PDB entry 6GCO | X-ray diffraction, 3.32 A resolution | chains A and B

== Chain A (and B) ==
Protein: ATP-dependent zinc metalloprotease FtsH
Organism: Aquifex aeolicus (strain VF5)
Notes: EC 3.4.24.-; fragment: cytosolic Part (AAA+ and protease) with truncated C-terminus; engineered mutation(s): deleted 1-151, 608-634 inserted N-terminal His tag and thrombin cleavage site; chain B of this document is another copy of the same molecule, construct and numbering; everything in this record applies to it too
UniProt: O67077 (FTSH_AQUAE); residues 151-608 here = UniProt positions 151-608
Amino-acid sequence (479 residues; each row starts with the number of its first residue):
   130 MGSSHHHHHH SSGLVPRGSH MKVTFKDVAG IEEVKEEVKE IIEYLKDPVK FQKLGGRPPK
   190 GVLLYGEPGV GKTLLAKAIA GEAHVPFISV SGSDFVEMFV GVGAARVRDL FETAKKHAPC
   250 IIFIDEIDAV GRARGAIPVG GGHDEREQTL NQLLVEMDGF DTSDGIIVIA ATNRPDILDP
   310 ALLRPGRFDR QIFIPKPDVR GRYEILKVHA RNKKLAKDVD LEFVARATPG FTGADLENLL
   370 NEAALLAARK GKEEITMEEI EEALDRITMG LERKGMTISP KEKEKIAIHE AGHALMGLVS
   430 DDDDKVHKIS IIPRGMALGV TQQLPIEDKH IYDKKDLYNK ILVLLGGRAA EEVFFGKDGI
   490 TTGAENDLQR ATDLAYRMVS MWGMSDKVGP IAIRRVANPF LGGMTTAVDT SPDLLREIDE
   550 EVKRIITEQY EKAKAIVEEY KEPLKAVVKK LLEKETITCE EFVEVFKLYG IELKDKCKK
Unresolved in the structure: 130-150, 182-186, 262-271, 380-383, 399-404, 445-451, 523-538, 608 (chain B: 130-150, 181-190, 230-234, 260-273, 380, 402-405, 445-456, 523-537, 607-608)
Disulfide bonds: Cys-588/Cys-606
Construct notes: initiating methionine (130); expression tag (131-150)
Ion coordination: Zn2+: His-418, His-422, Asp-496
Small-molecule neighbours: ADP (adenosine-5'-diphosphate): Asp-156, Val-157, Ala-158, Glu-196, Pro-197, Gly-198, Val-199, Gly-200, Lys-201, Thr-202, Leu-203, Ile-334, His-338, Gly-362, Ala-363
Curated features (UniProtKB/Swiss-Prot):
  - active site: Glu-419
  - binding site (ATP): Gly-195 to Thr-202
  - binding site (Zn(2+)): His-418, His-422, Asp-496

== Interface between chain A and chain B ==
Residue-residue contacts - 26 pairs, chain A then chain B:
  Ile-460(A) / Thr-491(B)
  Ile-460(A) / Gly-492(B)
  Tyr-461(A) / Thr-490(B)
  Tyr-461(A) / Thr-491(B)  hydrogen bond (backbone-backbone)
  Asp-462(A) / Gly-488(B)
  Asp-462(A) / Ile-489(B)
  Lys-463(A) / Lys-486(B)
  Lys-463(A) / Asp-487(B)
  Lys-463(A) / Ile-489(B)  hydrogen bond (backbone-backbone)
  Lys-464(A) / Asp-487(B)
  Trp-511(A) / Arg-477(B)  hydrogen bond (backbone-side chain)
  Trp-511(A) / Thr-491(B)
  Trp-511(A) / Glu-494(B)
  Trp-511(A) / Leu-497(B)
  Gly-512(A) / Arg-477(B)
  Met-513(A) / Ile-489(B)
  Met-513(A) / Thr-490(B)
  Pro-519(A) / Leu-497(B)
  Pro-519(A) / Ile-555(B)
  Pro-519(A) / Tyr-559(B)  hydrophobic
  Ile-520(A) / Ile-555(B)  hydrophobic
  Ala-521(A) / Leu-497(B)  hydrophobic
  Ala-521(A) / Thr-501(B)  hydrogen bond (backbone-side chain)
  Thr-539(A) / Asp-548(B)
  Ser-540(A) / Arg-545(B)
  Ser-540(A) / Asp-548(B)  hydrogen bond (backbone-side chain)
Also at the interface, not in a pair above, chain A (19 interface residues in all): His-459, Leu-466, Met-510, Ile-522, Asp-542, Leu-543
Also at the interface, not in a pair above, chain B (23 interface residues in all): Thr-406, Glu-411, Lys-414, Gln-498, Tyr-505, Leu-544, Lys-552, Thr-556

== In short ==
19 residues of chain A face 23 of chain B across their interface; the contacts include 5 hydrogen bonds. Polar
contacts include Trp-511(A)/Arg-477(B), Ala-521(A)/Thr-501(B) and Ser-540(A)/Asp-548(B). Ligands of chain A:
ADP.
Chain A and chain B are both ATP-dependent zinc metalloprotease FtsH (Aquifex aeolicus (strain VF5)); the
structure, Truncated FtsH from A. aeolicus in P312, was determined by X-ray diffraction together with 6GCN
from the same study.
